Entry 8FVQ (X-ray diffraction, 2.57 A resolution); this record covers chains B and L of the 3 polymer chains in the assembly.

Chain B:
Protein: Proprotein convertase subtilisin/kexin type 9
From: Homo sapiens
Notes: EC 3.4.21.-
Reference sequence: Q8NBP7 (PCSK9_HUMAN); residue numbers follow UniProt; this construct covers 153-692
Chain sequence (540 residues; row label = number of the first residue in the row):
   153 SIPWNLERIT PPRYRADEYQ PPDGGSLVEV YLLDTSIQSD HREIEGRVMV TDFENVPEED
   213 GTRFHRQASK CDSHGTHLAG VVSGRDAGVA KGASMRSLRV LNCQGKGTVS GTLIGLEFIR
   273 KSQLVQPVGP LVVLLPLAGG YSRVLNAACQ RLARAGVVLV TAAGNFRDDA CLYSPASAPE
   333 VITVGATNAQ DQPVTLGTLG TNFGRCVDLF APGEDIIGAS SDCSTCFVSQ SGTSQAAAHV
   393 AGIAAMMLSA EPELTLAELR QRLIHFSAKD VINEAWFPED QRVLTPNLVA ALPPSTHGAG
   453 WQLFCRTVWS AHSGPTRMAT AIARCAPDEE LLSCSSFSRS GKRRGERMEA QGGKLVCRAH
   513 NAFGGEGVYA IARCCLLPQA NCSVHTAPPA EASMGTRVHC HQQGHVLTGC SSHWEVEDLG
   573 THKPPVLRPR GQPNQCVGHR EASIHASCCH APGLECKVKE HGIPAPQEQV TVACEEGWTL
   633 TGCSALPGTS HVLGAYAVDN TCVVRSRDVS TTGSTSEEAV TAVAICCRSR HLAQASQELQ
Disordered / not traced: 168-175, 213-219, 450-451, 543-546, 554-556, 572-584, 617-618, 640-641, 660-670, 682-692
Disulfide bonds: C223-C255, C323-C358, C375-C378, C457-C527, C477-C526, C486-C509, C534-C601, C552-C600, C562-C588, C608-C679, C626-C678, C635-C654
Differences from the reference sequence: variant I474 (Val in Q8NBP7), E670 (Gly in Q8NBP7)

Chain L:
Protein: ACE-PHE-VAL-DAB-THR-THR-PHE-MAA-BIF-YBR inhibitor
Chain sequence (10 residues; row label = number of the first residue in the row):
     1 XFVATTFAXX
Covalently attached groups: covalent link A4-YBR_10
Modified residues: ACE (acetyl group) at position 1, BIF ((R)-2-amino-3-(4-phenylcyclohexyl)propanoic acid) at position 9, YBR (N-methyl-D-glutamic acid) at position 10; A4 (2,4-diaminobutyric acid; DAB); A8 (N-methyl-L-alanine; MAA)

Interface between chain B and chain L:
Residue-residue contacts (23; chain B residue first):
  K222(B) - T5(L)
  S225(B) - T5(L)  hydrogen bond
  N317(B) - T6(L)
  N317(B) - F7(L)  hydrogen bond (side chain-backbone)
  N317(B) - A8(L)
  N317(B) - BIF_9(L)
  F318(B) - F7(L)  hydrophobic
  V346(B) - F2(L)  hydrophobic
  V346(B) - BIF_9(L)
  L348(B) - F2(L)  hydrophobic
  L348(B) - BIF_9(L)
  L351(B) - A8(L)
  L351(B) - BIF_9(L)
  G352(B) - BIF_9(L)
  T353(B) - BIF_9(L)
  E366(B) - F2(L)
  S381(B) - ACE_1(L)
  Q382(B) - ACE_1(L)
  Q382(B) - V3(L)
  S383(B) - ACE_1(L)  hydrogen bond (side chain-backbone)
  S383(B) - T6(L)
  S383(B) - BIF_9(L)
  G384(B) - BIF_9(L)
Other interface residues (no listed pair), chain B (18 interface residues in all): H226, A338, G365, T385

In short:
The interface between chain B and chain L involves 18 residues on one side and 8 on the other, with 3 hydrogen
bonds. Polar contacts include S225(B)-T5(L), N317(B)-F7(L) and S383(B)-ACE_1(L).
Chain B is Proprotein convertase subtilisin/kexin type 9 (Homo sapiens) and chain L is
ACE-PHE-VAL-DAB-THR-THR-PHE-MAA-BIF-YBR inhibitor; the structure, PCSK9 in complex with an inhibitor, was
determined by X-ray diffraction together with 8FPO, 8FPQ, 8FVL, 8FVM, 8FVN, 8FVO and 8FVP from the same study.
